PDB entry 5MT4 | X-ray diffraction, 1.65 A resolution | chain A

Chain A:
Molecule: Complement factor D
Source organism: Homo sapiens
Notes: EC 3.4.21.46
UniProt: P00746 (CFAD_HUMAN); the construct lacks a stretch of the UniProt sequence and is renumbered around it, so the offset changes along the chain: 16-36 = UniProt 26-46; 38-61 = UniProt 47-70; 62-115 = UniProt 74-127; 118-124 = UniProt 128-134; 6 more segments
Amino-acid sequence (232 residues; numbered 16 to 247 plus 8 insertion-coded residues; 8 numbers in that range are skipped by the numbering (no residue carries them; nothing is unmodelled there); the number before each row is that of its first residue; a row labelled like 61A-61C holds insertion residues (61A, then the next letters in order)):
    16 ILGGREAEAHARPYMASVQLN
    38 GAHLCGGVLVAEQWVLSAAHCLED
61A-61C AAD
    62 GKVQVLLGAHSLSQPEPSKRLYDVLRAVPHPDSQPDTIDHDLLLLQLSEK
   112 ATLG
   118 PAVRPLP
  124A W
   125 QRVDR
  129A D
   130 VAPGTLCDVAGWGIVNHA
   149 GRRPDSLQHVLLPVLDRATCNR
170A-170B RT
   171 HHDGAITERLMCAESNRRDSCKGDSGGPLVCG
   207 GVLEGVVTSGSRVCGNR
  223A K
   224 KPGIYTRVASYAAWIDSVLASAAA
Unresolved in the structure: 244-247
Construct notes: expression tag (244-247)
Disulfide bonds: Cys42-Cys58, Cys136-Cys201, Cys168-Cys182, Cys191-Cys220
Small-molecule neighbours: M7O (2-[(phenylmethyl)carbamoylamino]benzoic acid): His40, Leu41, Cys42, His57, Cys58, Asp61, Trp141, Gly142, Ile143, Arg151, Lys192, Gly193, Ser195, Ser215

Overview:
Bound to chain A: compound M7O.
Chain A is Complement factor D (Homo sapiens); the structure, Complement factor D in complex with a reversible
benzoic acid based inhibitor, was determined by X-ray diffraction (same publication as 5MT0).
